3RAD - chains B and D of the 8 polymer chains in the assembly; structure by X-ray diffraction, 3.35 A resolution.

Chain B:
Name: DNA topoisomerase 4 subunit A
Organism: Streptococcus pneumoniae
Notes: EC 5.99.1.-
UniProt: P72525 (PARC_STRPN); residue numbers follow UniProt; this construct covers 1-488
Sequence (496 residues; each row starts with the number of its first residue):
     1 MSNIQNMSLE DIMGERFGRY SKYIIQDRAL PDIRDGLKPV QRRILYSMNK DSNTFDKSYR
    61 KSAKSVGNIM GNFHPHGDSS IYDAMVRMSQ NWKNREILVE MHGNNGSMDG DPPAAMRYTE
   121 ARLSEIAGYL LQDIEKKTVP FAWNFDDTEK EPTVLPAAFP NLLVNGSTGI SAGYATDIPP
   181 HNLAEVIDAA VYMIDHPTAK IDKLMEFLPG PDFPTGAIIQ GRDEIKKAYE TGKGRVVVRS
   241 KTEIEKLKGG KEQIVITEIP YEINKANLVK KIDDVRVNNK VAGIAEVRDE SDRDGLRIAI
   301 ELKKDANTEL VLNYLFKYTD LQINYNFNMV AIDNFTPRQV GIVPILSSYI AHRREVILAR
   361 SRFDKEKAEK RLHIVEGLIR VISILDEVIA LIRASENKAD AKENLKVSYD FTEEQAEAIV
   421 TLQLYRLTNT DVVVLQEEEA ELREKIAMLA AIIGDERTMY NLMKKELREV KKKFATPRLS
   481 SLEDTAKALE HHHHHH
Disordered / not traced: 1-2, 485-496
Differences from the reference sequence: expression tag (489-496)
Metal / ion sites: Mg2+: Phe316, Thr319, Gln322
Curated features (UniProtKB/Swiss-Prot):
  - active site: Tyr118 (O-(5'-phospho-DNA)-tyrosine intermediate)
  - site: Lys38 (Interaction with DNA), His74 (Interaction with DNA), His76 (Interaction with DNA), Arg87 (Interaction with DNA), Lys93 (Interaction with DNA), Arg117 (Transition state stabilizer)

Chain D:
Name: DNA topoisomerase 4 subunit B
Organism: Streptococcus pneumoniae
Notes: EC 5.99.1.-
UniProt: Q59961 (PARE_STRPN); residue numbers follow UniProt; this construct covers 404-647
Sequence (268 residues; each row starts with the number of its first residue):
   380 MGHHHHHHHH HHSSGHIDDD DKHMKNKKDK GLLSGKLTPA QSKNPAKNEL YLVEGDSAGG
   440 SAKQGRDRKF QAILPLRGKV INTAKAKMAD ILKNEEINTM IYTIGAGVGA DFSIEDANYD
   500 KIIIMTDADT DGAHIQTLLL TFFYRYMRPL VEAGHVYIAL PPLYKMSKGK GKKEEVAYAW
   560 TDGELEELRK QFGKGATLQR YKGLGEMNAD QLWETTMNPE TRTLIRVTIE DLARAERRVN
   620 VLMGDKVEPR RKWIEDNVKF TLEEATVF
Disordered / not traced: 380-414, 545-556, 571-576, 641-647
Differences from the reference sequence: expression tag (380-403)
Metal / ion sites: Mg2+: Asp506, Asp508
Small-molecule neighbours: Clinafloxacin (NFX; 7-[(3R)-3-aminopyrrolidin-1-yl]-8-chloro-1-cyclopropyl-6-fluoro-4-oxo-1,4-dihydroquinoline-3-carboxylic acid): Arg456, Gly457, Glu475
Curated features (UniProtKB/Swiss-Prot):
  - binding site (Mg(2+)): Glu433, Asp506, Asp508
  - site (Interaction with DNA): Lys458, Asn461, His513, Arg629

Interface between chain B and chain D:
Contacting residue pairs (46):
  Asn3(B) - Arg601(D)
  Asn3(B) - Thr602(D)
  Asn3(B) - Leu603(D)
  Ile4(B) - Leu603(D)
  Gln5(B) - Leu603(D)  hydrogen bond (backbone-backbone)
  Gln5(B) - Ile604(D)
  Gln5(B) - Arg605(D)  hydrogen bond (backbone-backbone)
  Asn6(B) - Arg605(D)
  Met7(B) - Arg605(D)
  Met7(B) - Val606(D)
  Met7(B) - Thr607(D)  hydrogen bond (backbone-backbone)
  Ser8(B) - Thr607(D)
  Leu9(B) - Tyr523(D)  hydrophobic
  Leu9(B) - Thr607(D)  hydrogen bond (backbone-backbone)
  Glu10(B) - Arg613(D)
  Glu10(B) - Arg617(D)  hydrogen bond (backbone-side chain)
  Met13(B) - Thr516(D)
  Met13(B) - Thr520(D)
  Met13(B) - Leu621(D)
  Met13(B) - Met622(D)  hydrophobic
  Gly14(B) - Arg617(D)
  Gly14(B) - Trp632(D)
  Arg16(B) - Ala512(D)
  Arg16(B) - Gln515(D)  hydrogen bond
  Arg16(B) - Thr516(D)
  Phe17(B) - Thr516(D)
  Phe17(B) - Leu621(D)
  Phe17(B) - Met622(D)  hydrophobic
  Phe17(B) - Arg629(D)
  Arg19(B) - Ala507(D)  hydrogen bond (side chain-backbone)
  Arg19(B) - Asp508(D)
  Tyr20(B) - Thr509(D)
  Tyr20(B) - Asp510(D)
  Tyr20(B) - His513(D)  hydrogen bond
  Lys22(B) - Lys638(D)
  Tyr23(B) - Thr509(D)
  Gln26(B) - Phe639(D)
  Arg28(B) - Asp510(D)  salt bridge
  Ala172(B) - Ile633(D)
  Gly173(B) - Arg630(D)
  Gly173(B) - Ile633(D)
  Tyr174(B) - Arg630(D)
  Tyr174(B) - Glu634(D)  hydrogen bond
  Phe335(B) - Phe639(D)
  Thr336(B) - Phe639(D)
  Pro337(B) - Phe639(D)
Interface residues without a listed pair, chain B (28 interface residues in all): Gly18, Ser21, Ile24, Ile25
Interface residues without a listed pair, chain D (37 interface residues in all): Lys458, Leu519, Tyr536, Ile608, Glu609, Ala614, Val618, Val626, Val637

In short:
The interface between chain B and chain D involves 28 residues on one side and 37 on the other, with 9
hydrogen bonds and 1 salt bridge. Among the polar pairs are Arg28(B)-Asp510(D), Glu10(B)-Arg617(D) and
Arg16(B)-Gln515(D). Chain D binds Clinafloxacin.
Chain B is DNA topoisomerase 4 subunit A and chain D is DNA topoisomerase 4 subunit B, both from Streptococcus
pneumoniae; the structure, Quinolone(Clinafloxacin)-DNA cleavage complex of type IV topoisomerase from S.
pneumoniae, was determined by X-ray diffraction together with 4KPE and 4KPF from the same study.
